PDB entry 1DRK | X-ray diffraction, 2.00 A resolution | chain A

# Chain A
Name: D-ribose-binding protein
From: Escherichia coli
UniProtKB: P02925 (RBSB_ECOLI); residues 1-271 here correspond to UniProt positions 26-296 (UniProt number = residue number + 25)
Amino-acid sequence (271 residues; each row starts with the number of its first residue):
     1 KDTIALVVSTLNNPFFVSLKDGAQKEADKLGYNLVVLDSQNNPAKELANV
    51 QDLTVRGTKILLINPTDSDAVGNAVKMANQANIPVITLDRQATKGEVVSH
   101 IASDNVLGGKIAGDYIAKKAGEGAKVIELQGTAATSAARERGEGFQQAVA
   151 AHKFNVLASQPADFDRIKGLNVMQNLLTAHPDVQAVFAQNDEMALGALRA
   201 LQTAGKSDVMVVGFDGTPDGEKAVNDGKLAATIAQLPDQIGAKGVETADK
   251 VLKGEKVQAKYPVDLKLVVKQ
Construct notes: conflict Thr132 (Ile157 in P02925), Ala134 (Gly159 in P02925)
Ligand contacts: beta-D-ribopyranose (RIP): Asn13, Phe15, Phe16, Asp89, Arg90, Ala137, Arg141, Phe164, Gln189, Asn190, Asp215, Gln235

# Overview
Bound to chain A: beta-D-ribopyranose.
Chain A is D-ribose-binding protein (Escherichia coli); the structure, Probing protein-protein interactions:
the ribose-binding protein in bacterial transport and chemotaxis, was determined by X-ray diffraction together
with 1DRJ and 2DRI from the same study.
